PDB entry 3X1S | X-ray diffraction, 2.81 A resolution | chains H and J of the 10 polymer chains in the assembly

Chain H:
Molecule: Histone H2B type 1-B
Source organism: Homo sapiens
UniProt: P33778 (H2B1B_HUMAN); residues 1-125 here correspond to UniProt positions 2-126 (UniProt number = residue number + 1)
Chain sequence (125 residues; each row starts with the number of its first residue):
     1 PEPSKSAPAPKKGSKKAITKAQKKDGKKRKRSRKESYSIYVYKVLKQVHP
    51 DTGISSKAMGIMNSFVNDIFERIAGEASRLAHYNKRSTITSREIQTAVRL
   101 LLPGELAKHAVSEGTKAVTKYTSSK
Disordered / not traced: 1-32, 125
Swiss-Prot annotation at these positions:
  - modified residue: Pro1 (N-acetylproline), Glu2 (ADP-ribosyl glutamic acid), Lys5 (N6-(2-hydroxyisobutyryl)lysine), Ser6 (ADP-ribosylserine), Lys11 (N6-(beta-hydroxybutyryl)lysine), Lys12 (N6-(2-hydroxyisobutyryl)lysine), Ser14 (Phosphoserine), Lys15 (N6-acetyllysine), Lys16 (N6-(beta-hydroxybutyryl)lysine), Lys20 (N6-(2-hydroxyisobutyryl)lysine), Lys23 (N6-(2-hydroxyisobutyryl)lysine), Lys24 (N6-(2-hydroxyisobutyryl)lysine), Lys34 (N6-(2-hydroxyisobutyryl)lysine), Glu35 (PolyADP-ribosyl glutamic acid), Ser36 (Phosphoserine), Lys43 (N6-(2-hydroxyisobutyryl)lysine), Lys46 (N6-(2-hydroxyisobutyryl)lysine), Lys57 (N6,N6-dimethyllysine), Arg79 (Dimethylated arginine), Lys85 (N6,N6,N6-trimethyllysine) and 6 more in UniProt
  - glycosylation: Ser112 (O-linked (GlcNAc) serine)
  - cross-link (Glycyl lysine isopeptide (Lys-Gly)): Lys5 (interchain with G-Cter in SUMO2), Lys20 (interchain with G-Cter in SUMO2), Lys34 (interchain with G-Cter in ubiquitin), Lys120 (interchain with G-Cter in ubiquitin)

Chain J:
Molecule: 146-nt DNA strand
Sequence (146 nucleotides; numbered 147 to 292; the number before each row is that of its first residue):
   147 ATCAATATCCACCTGCAGATTCTACCAAAAGTGTATTTGGAAACTGCTCC
   197 ATCAAAAGGCATGTTCAGCTGAATTCAGCTGAACATGCCTTTTGATGGAG
   247 CAGTTTCCAAATACACTTTTGGTAGAATCTGCAGGTGGATATTGAT

How chain H and chain J interact:
Pairs across the interface - 12 pairs, chain H then chain J:
  Arg33(H) - DA174(J)  sugar contact
  Tyr42(H) - DT167(J)  sugar contact
  Tyr42(H) - DC168(J)  hydrogen bond to the phosphate
  Gly53(H) - DT167(J)  phosphate contact
  Ile54(H) - DT167(J)  hydrogen bond to the phosphate
  Ser55(H) - DT166(J)  phosphate contact
  Ser56(H) - DT166(J)  hydrogen bond to the phosphate
  Arg86(H) - DG186(J)  phosphate contact
  Arg86(H) - DA187(J)  salt bridge to the phosphate
  Ser87(H) - DG185(J)  hydrogen bond to the phosphate
  Ser87(H) - DG186(J)  hydrogen bond to the phosphate
  Thr88(H) - DG186(J)  hydrogen bond to the phosphate
Other interface residues (no listed pair), chain H (10 interface residues in all): Lys85
Other interface residues (no listed pair), chain J (9 interface residues in all): DA175, DT250

In short:
10 residues of chain H face 9 of chain J across their interface; the contacts include 6 hydrogen bonds and 1
salt bridge. Polar pairs include Tyr42(H)-DC168(J), Ile54(H)-DT167(J) and Ser56(H)-DT166(J).
Here chain H is Histone H2B type 1-B (Homo sapiens) and chain J is a 146-nt DNA strand. Entry 3X1S (Crystal
structure of the nucleosome core particle) was determined by X-ray diffraction together with 3X1T, 3X1U and
3X1V from the same study.
